Entry 8BSF (X-ray diffraction, 2.20 A resolution); this record covers chains H and L of the 3 polymer chains in the assembly.

== Chain H ==
Molecule: 3D2 fab heavy chain
Source organism: Homo sapiens
Notes: antibody fragment or engineered binder
Amino-acid sequence (231 residues; each row starts with the number of its first residue):
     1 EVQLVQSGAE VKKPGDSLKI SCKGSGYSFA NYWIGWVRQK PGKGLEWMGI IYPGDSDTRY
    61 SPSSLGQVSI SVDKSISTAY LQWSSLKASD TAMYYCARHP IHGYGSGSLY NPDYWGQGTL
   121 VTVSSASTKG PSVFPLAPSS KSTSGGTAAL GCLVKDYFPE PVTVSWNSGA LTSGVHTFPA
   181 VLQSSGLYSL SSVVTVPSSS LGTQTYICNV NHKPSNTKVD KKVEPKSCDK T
Disordered / not traced: 140-145, 228-231
Disulfide bonds: C22-C96, C152-C208

== Chain L ==
Molecule: 3D2 fab light chain
Source organism: Homo sapiens
Notes: antibody fragment or engineered binder
Amino-acid sequence (216 residues; row label = number of the first residue in the row):
     1 QSVLTQPPSV SAAPGQKVTI SCSGSNSNIG INYVSWYQQL PETAPKLLIY ENNQRPSGIP
    61 DRFSGSKSGT SATLGITGLQ TGDEADYYCG TWDTSLGAYV FGTGTKVTVL GQPKAAPSVT
   121 LFPPSSEELQ ANKATLVCLI SDFYPGAVTV AWKADSSPVK AGVETTTPSK QSNNKYAASS
   181 YLSLTPEQWK SHRSYSCQVT HEGSTVEKTV APTECS
Disordered / not traced: 1, 214-216
Disulfide bonds: C22-C89, C138-C197

== Interface between chain H and chain L ==
Contacting residue pairs - 71 pairs, chain H then chain L:
  V37(H) with F101(L), hydrophobic
  Q39(H) with Q39(L), hydrogen bond; Y88(L), hydrogen bond
  K43(H) with Y88(L)
  G44(H) with Y88(L)
  L45(H) with P45(L), hydrophobic; Y88(L), hydrophobic; F101(L)
  W47(H) with W92(L), hydrophobic; A98(L), hydrophobic; Y99(L); F101(L), hydrophobic
  Y60(H) with G97(L)
  P62(H) with L96(L), hydrophobic
  Y95(H) with Q39(L), hydrogen bond; T43(L), hydrogen bond (side chain-backbone); A44(L), hydrophobic; P45(L)
  H102(H) with Y50(L); E51(L)
  G103(H) with Y33(L); E51(L), hydrogen bond (backbone-side chain)
  G107(H) with Y33(L)
  L109(H) with Y33(L); T91(L); W92(L)
  Y110(H) with W92(L), hydrophobic; Y99(L)
  N111(H) with S35(L), hydrogen bond; Y37(L), hydrogen bond
  P112(H) with Y37(L), hydrogen bond (backbone-side chain); L47(L); Y99(L)
  D113(H) with L47(L)
  W115(H) with Y37(L); P45(L); F101(L), hydrophobic
  G116(H) with A44(L)
  F134(H) with S125(L); E127(L); E128(L)
  P135(H) with S125(L); E127(L)
  L136(H) with F122(L), hydrophobic
  A137(H) with F122(L)
  A149(H) with F122(L)
  L153(H) with Y181(L), hydrophobic
  K155(H) with E128(L), salt bridge; T135(L)
  H176(H) with S141(L); Q171(L), hydrogen bond; A177(L)
  F178(H) with L139(L), hydrophobic; I140(L); A177(L), hydrophobic; A178(L)
  P179(H) with T166(L); S169(L); S179(L)
  A180(H) with T166(L)
  V181(H) with E164(L); T166(L); Y181(L), hydrophobic
  Q183(H) with E164(L)
  S184(H) with E164(L), hydrogen bond
  L190(H) with Y181(L)
  S191(H) with V137(L); L139(L); Y181(L), hydrogen bond
  V193(H) with F122(L), hydrophobic
  K221(H) with E127(L), salt bridge
Interface residues without a listed pair, chain H (47 interface residues in all): G42, E46, R59, S61, Q117, L150, G151, L182, S189, K226
Interface residues without a listed pair, chain L (41 interface residues in all): N32, T120, P123, K133, T165, T167

== In short ==
47 residues of chain H face 41 of chain L across their interface, with 11 hydrogen bonds and 2 salt bridges.
Polar contacts include K155(H)-E128(L), K221(H)-E127(L) and Q39(H)-Q39(L).
Here chain H is 3D2 fab heavy chain and chain L is 3D2 fab light chain, both from Homo sapiens. Entry 8BSF
(CRYSTAL STRUCTURE OF SARS-COV-2 RECEPTOR BINDING DOMAIN (RBD-beta variant) in complex with 3D2 Fab) was
determined by X-ray diffraction.
